PDB entry 8G57 | electron microscopy, 3.07 A resolution | chains C and I of the 11 polymer chains in the assembly

# Chain C
Protein: Histone H2A type 1-B/E
Organism: Homo sapiens
Reference sequence: P04908 (H2A1B_HUMAN); residues 1-129 here correspond to UniProt positions 2-130 (UniProt number = residue number + 1)
Amino-acid sequence (129 residues; row label = number of the first residue in the row):
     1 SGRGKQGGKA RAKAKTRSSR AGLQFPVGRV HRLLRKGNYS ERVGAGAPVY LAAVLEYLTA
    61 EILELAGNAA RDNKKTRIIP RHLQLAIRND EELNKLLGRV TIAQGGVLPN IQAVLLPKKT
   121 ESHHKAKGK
Disordered / not traced: 1-9, 121-129
UniProt features mapped onto this chain:
  - modified residue: Ser1 (N-acetylserine), Arg3 (Citrulline), Lys5 (N6-(2-hydroxyisobutyryl)lysine), Lys9 (N6-(2-hydroxyisobutyryl)lysine), Lys13 (N6-(beta-hydroxybutyryl)lysine), Lys36 (N6-(2-hydroxyisobutyryl)lysine), Lys74 (N6-(2-hydroxyisobutyryl)lysine), Lys75 (N6-(2-hydroxyisobutyryl)lysine), Lys95 (N6-(2-hydroxyisobutyryl)lysine), Gln104 (N5-methylglutamine), Lys118 (N6-(2-hydroxyisobutyryl)lysine), Lys119 (N6-crotonyllysine), Thr120 (Phosphothreonine), Lys125 (N6-crotonyllysine)
  - cross-link (Glycyl lysine isopeptide (Lys-Gly)): Lys13 (interchain with G-Cter in ubiquitin), Lys15 (interchain with G-Cter in ubiquitin), Lys119 (interchain with G-Cter in ubiquitin)

# Chain I
Molecule: DNA strand 1
Sequence (150 nucleotides; each row starts with the number of its first residue):
    22 TGCACAGGAT GTATATATCT GACACGTGCC TGGAGACTAG GGAGTAATCC CCTTGGCGGT
    82 TAAAACGCGG GGGACAGCGC GTACGTGCGT TTAAGCGGTG CTAGAGCTGT CTACGACCAA
   142 TTGAGCGGCC TCGGCACCGG GATTCTCGAT

# Chain C / chain I interface
Contacting residue pairs (14):
  Arg11(C) - DA141(I)  base contact
  Arg11(C) - DT142(I)  hydrogen bond to the sugar
  Arg29(C) - DC147(I)  salt bridge to the phosphate
  Arg42(C) - DG136(I)  sugar contact
  Arg42(C) - DA137(I)  phosphate contact
  Val43(C) - DG136(I)  sugar contact
  Val43(C) - DA137(I)  hydrogen bond to the phosphate
  Gly44(C) - DG136(I)  phosphate contact
  Ala45(C) - DG136(I)  hydrogen bond to the phosphate
  Lys75(C) - DC156(I)  phosphate contact
  Thr76(C) - DG155(I)  phosphate contact
  Thr76(C) - DC156(I)  phosphate contact
  Arg77(C) - DG155(I)  hydrogen bond to the sugar
  Arg77(C) - DC156(I)  sugar contact
Also at the interface, not in a pair above, chain C (13 interface residues in all): Thr16, His31, Arg35, Glu41
Also at the interface, not in a pair above, chain I (11 interface residues in all): DT143, DA145, DG146, DA157

# Overview
The interface between chain C and chain I involves 13 residues on one side and 11 on the other; the contacts
include 4 hydrogen bonds and 1 salt bridge. Among the polar pairs are Arg11(C)-DT142(I), Arg77(C)-DG155(I) and
Val43(C)-DA137(I).
Here chain C is Histone H2A type 1-B/E (Homo sapiens) and chain I is DNA strand 1. Entry 8G57 (Structure of
nucleosome-bound Sirtuin 6 deacetylase) was determined by electron microscopy.
